PDB entry 1LTI | X-ray diffraction, 2.13 A resolution | chains H and C of the 7 polymer chains in the assembly

== Chain H ==
Name: Heat labile enterotoxin type I
From: Escherichia coli
UniProt: P32890 (ELBP_ECOLI); residues 1-103 here correspond to UniProt positions 22-124 (UniProt number = residue number + 21)
Sequence (103 residues; each row starts with the number of its first residue):
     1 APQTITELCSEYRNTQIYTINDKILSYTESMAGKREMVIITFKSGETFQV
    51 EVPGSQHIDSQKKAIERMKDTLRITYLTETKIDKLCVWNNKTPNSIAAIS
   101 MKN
Cystine bridges: Cys9-Cys86
Ligand contacts: beta-D-galactopyranose (GAL): Glu51, Gln56, His57, Gln61, Trp88, Asn90, Lys91

== Chain C ==
Name: Heat labile enterotoxin type I
From: Escherichia coli
UniProt: P06717 (ELAP_ECOLI); residues 193-240 here correspond to UniProt positions 211-258 (UniProt number = residue number + 18)
Sequence (48 residues; each row starts with the number of its first residue):
   193 TITGDTCNEETQNLSTIYLREYQSKVKRQIFSDYQSEVDIYNRIRDEL
Disordered / not traced: 193-195, 237-240

== Chain H / chain C interface ==
Residue-residue contacts - 6 pairs, chain H then chain C:
  Lys62(H) - Asn234(C)
  Asp70(H) - Ser228(C)
  Ile74(H) - Tyr226(C)  hydrophobic
  Ile74(H) - Ser228(C)
  Thr78(H) - Asp225(C)
  Thr78(H) - Tyr226(C)
Also at the interface, not in a pair above, chain H (6 interface residues in all): Lys63, Thr80

== Overview ==
The interface between chain H and chain C involves 6 residues on one side and 4 on the other. Bound to chain
H: beta-D-galactopyranose.
Chain H is Heat labile enterotoxin type I and chain C is Heat labile enterotoxin type I, both from Escherichia
coli; the structure, Heat-labile enterotoxin (lt-I) complex with T-antigen, was determined by X-ray
diffraction.
